Entry 6SU4 (X-ray diffraction, 1.50 A resolution); this record covers chains X and A.

Chain X (and A):
Name: 48C12 heliorhodopsin
From: Actinobacteria bacterium
Notes: chain A of this document is another copy of the same molecule, construct and numbering; everything in this record applies to it too
Amino-acid sequence (264 residues; each row starts with the number of its first residue):
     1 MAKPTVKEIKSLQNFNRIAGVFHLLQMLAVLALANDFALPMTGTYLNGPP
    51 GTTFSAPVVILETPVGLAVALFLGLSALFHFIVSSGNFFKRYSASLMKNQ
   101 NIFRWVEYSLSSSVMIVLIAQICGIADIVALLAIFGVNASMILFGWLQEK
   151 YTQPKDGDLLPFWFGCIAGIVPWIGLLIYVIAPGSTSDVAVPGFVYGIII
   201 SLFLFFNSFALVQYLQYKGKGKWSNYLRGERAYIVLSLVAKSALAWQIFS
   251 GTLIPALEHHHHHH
Not modelled in the structure: 1-2, 257-264 (chain A: 1-3, 258-264)
Covalently attached groups: retinal (RET) linked to Lys241
Small-molecule neighbours:
  - eicosane (LFA), molecule 1: Ile18, Val21, Phe22, Leu25
  - eicosane (LFA), molecule 2: Leu24, Met27, Gly74, Leu78, Phe81, Ile82, Ser85
  - eicosane (LFA), molecule 3: Gln26, Ala29, Val30, Ala245, Trp246, Phe249
  - eicosane (LFA), molecule 4: Met27, Leu67, Ala70, Leu71, Gly74, Leu75
  - eicosane (LFA), molecule 5: Met41, Leu110, Ile128, Leu131, Leu132, Phe135
  - eicosane (LFA), molecule 6: Met41, Leu61, Glu62, Thr63, Pro64
  - eicosane (LFA), molecule 7: Ile60, Ile128, Leu132
  - eicosane (LFA), molecule 8: Thr63, Pro64, Leu67, Ala68, Leu71, Val114, Val117, Gln121
  - eicosane (LFA), molecule 9: Ser109, Leu110, Phe135, Gly136, Ala139, Leu143, Trp146
  - eicosane (LFA), molecule 10: Met141, Phe162, Trp163, Cys166, Gly169, Ile170, Trp173, Phe203, Phe206, Asn207, Ala210, Leu211, Tyr214
  - eicosane (LFA), molecule 11: Leu159, Trp163, Cys166, Ile167, Ile170, Phe203, Asn207
  - eicosane (LFA), molecule 12: Ile167, Ile170, Ile174
  - eicosane (LFA), molecule 13: Gly193, Phe194, Gly197, Ser201, Phe205, Val239, Ala243, Gln247
  - eicosane (LFA), molecule 14: Leu238, Val239, Ser242, Ala243, Trp246, Gln247
  - retinal (RET): Trp105, Glu107, Tyr108, Ser111, Ser112, Met115, Met141, Ile142, Gly145, Phe162, Gly165, Cys166, Phe206, Phe209, Ala210, Gln213, Tyr233, Ser237
Reported in the primary citation:
  - binding site for acetate ion: Glu107
  - binding site for retinal: Glu107
  - conformationally variable residues (side-chain flip): His23, Ser76, Ser237, Trp246
  - contacts within the chain: His23-Ser76 (hydrogen bond)
  - mutagenesis - E149Q, E230Q: decreased stability

How chain X and chain A interact:
Residue-residue contacts (105; chain X residue first):
  Phe37(X) - Pro50(A)
  Phe37(X) - Gly51(A)
  Leu39(X) - Gly51(A)
  Pro40(X) - Phe54(A)  hydrophobic
  Gly43(X) - Tyr179(A)
  Thr44(X) - Gly124(A)
  Thr44(X) - Tyr179(A)  hydrogen bond (backbone-side chain)
  Tyr45(X) - Tyr179(A)  hydrophobic
  Tyr45(X) - Ala182(A)
  Tyr45(X) - Pro183(A)  hydrogen bond (side chain-backbone)
  Tyr45(X) - Ser185(A)
  Leu46(X) - Gly124(A)
  Leu46(X) - Val189(A)
  Asn47(X) - Val189(A)
  Gly48(X) - Val189(A)
  Pro50(X) - Phe37(A)
  Pro50(X) - Ile122(A)
  Pro50(X) - Pro192(A)
  Pro50(X) - Val195(A)  hydrophobic
  Gly51(X) - Phe37(A)
  Gly51(X) - Leu39(A)
  Phe54(X) - Pro40(A)  hydrophobic
  Phe54(X) - Gly124(A)
  Val58(X) - Gly184(A)
  Ile60(X) - Pro183(A)
  Ile122(X) - Pro50(A)
  Cys123(X) - Leu46(A)
  Gly124(X) - Thr44(A)
  Gly124(X) - Leu46(A)
  Gly124(X) - Phe54(A)
  Asp127(X) - Asp127(A)
  Asp127(X) - Ala130(A)
  Asp127(X) - Tyr179(A)  hydrogen bond
  Ile128(X) - Ile178(A)  hydrophobic
  Val129(X) - Ile134(A)  hydrophobic
  Val129(X) - Gly175(A)
  Val129(X) - Tyr179(A)  hydrophobic
  Ala130(X) - Asp127(A)
  Ala130(X) - Ala130(A)  hydrophobic
  Leu132(X) - Val171(A)
  Leu132(X) - Ile174(A)  hydrophobic
  Leu132(X) - Gly175(A)
  Ala133(X) - Ala133(A)  hydrophobic
  Ala133(X) - Ile134(A)
  Ala133(X) - Val171(A)  hydrophobic
  Ile134(X) - Val129(A)  hydrophobic
  Ile134(X) - Ala133(A)
  Gly136(X) - Val137(A)
  Val137(X) - Gly136(A)
  Val137(X) - Val137(A)
  Ser140(X) - Ser140(A)
  Ser140(X) - Phe144(A)
  Ser140(X) - Ala168(A)
  Leu143(X) - Phe144(A)  hydrophobic
  Leu143(X) - Phe164(A)  hydrophobic
  Phe144(X) - Ser140(A)
  Phe144(X) - Leu143(A)  hydrophobic
  Phe144(X) - Phe144(A)  hydrophobic
  Phe144(X) - Leu147(A)  hydrophobic
  Trp146(X) - Leu160(A)
  Trp146(X) - Phe164(A)  hydrophobic
  Leu147(X) - Phe144(A)  hydrophobic
  Leu147(X) - Leu147(A)  hydrophobic
  Leu147(X) - Leu160(A)  hydrophobic
  Leu147(X) - Pro161(A)  hydrophobic
  Leu147(X) - Phe164(A)  hydrophobic
  Lys150(X) - Asp158(A)
  Lys150(X) - Leu160(A)
  Tyr151(X) - Tyr151(A)  hydrophobic
  Tyr151(X) - Thr152(A)
  Tyr151(X) - Asp158(A)  hydrogen bond
  Tyr151(X) - Pro161(A)
  Thr152(X) - Tyr151(A)
  Asp158(X) - Lys150(A)
  Asp158(X) - Tyr151(A)  hydrogen bond
  Leu160(X) - Trp146(A)
  Leu160(X) - Lys150(A)
  Pro161(X) - Tyr151(A)
  Phe164(X) - Leu143(A)  hydrophobic
  Phe164(X) - Trp146(A)  hydrophobic
  Phe164(X) - Leu147(A)  hydrophobic
  Ala168(X) - Ser140(A)
  Val171(X) - Leu132(A)
  Val171(X) - Ala133(A)  hydrophobic
  Ile174(X) - Leu132(A)  hydrophobic
  Gly175(X) - Val129(A)
  Gly175(X) - Leu132(A)
  Ile178(X) - Ile128(A)  hydrophobic
  Tyr179(X) - Gly43(A)
  Tyr179(X) - Thr44(A)  hydrogen bond (side chain-backbone)
  Tyr179(X) - Tyr45(A)  hydrophobic
  Tyr179(X) - Asp127(A)  hydrogen bond
  Tyr179(X) - Val129(A)  hydrophobic
  Ala182(X) - Tyr45(A)
  Pro183(X) - Tyr45(A)  hydrogen bond (backbone-side chain)
  Pro183(X) - Val58(A)
  Pro183(X) - Ile60(A)
  Gly184(X) - Val58(A)
  Ser185(X) - Tyr45(A)
  Thr186(X) - Ser55(A)
  Ser187(X) - Asn47(A)
  Val189(X) - Leu46(A)
  Val189(X) - Asn47(A)
  Pro192(X) - Pro50(A)
  Val195(X) - Pro50(A)  hydrophobic
Also at the interface, not in a pair above, chain X (61 interface residues in all): Ala38, Thr42, Pro49, Ser55, Pro57, Ile125, Ala126, Phe194
Also at the interface, not in a pair above, chain A (58 interface residues in all): Gly48, Pro57, Cys123, Ile125, Ala126, Thr186, Ser187, Phe194

In short:
61 residues of chain X and 58 residues of chain A are in contact, with 8 hydrogen bonds. Polar pairs include
Thr44(X)-Tyr179(A), Tyr45(X)-Pro183(A) and Asp127(X)-Tyr179(A). Chain X binds 14 copies of eicosane.
Covalently linked retinal: at Lys241(X). From the paper: a binding site for acetate ion at Glu107(X); E149Q
and E230Q of chain X reduce stability.
Chain X and chain A are both 48C12 heliorhodopsin (Actinobacteria bacterium); the structure, Crystal structure
of the 48C12 heliorhodopsin in the blue form at pH 4.3, was determined by X-ray diffraction (same publication
as 6SU3).
